PDB entry 6N61 | X-ray diffraction, 3.25 A resolution | chains A and B of the 9 polymer chains in the assembly

== Chain A (and B) ==
Molecule: DNA-directed RNA polymerase subunit alpha
Source organism: Escherichia coli
Notes: EC 2.7.7.6; fragment: N-terminal domain; chain B of this document is another copy of the same molecule, construct and numbering; everything in this record applies to it too
UniProtKB: P0A7Z4 (RPOA_ECOLI); residue numbers follow UniProt; this construct covers 1-234
Sequence (239 residues; row label = number of the first residue in the row):
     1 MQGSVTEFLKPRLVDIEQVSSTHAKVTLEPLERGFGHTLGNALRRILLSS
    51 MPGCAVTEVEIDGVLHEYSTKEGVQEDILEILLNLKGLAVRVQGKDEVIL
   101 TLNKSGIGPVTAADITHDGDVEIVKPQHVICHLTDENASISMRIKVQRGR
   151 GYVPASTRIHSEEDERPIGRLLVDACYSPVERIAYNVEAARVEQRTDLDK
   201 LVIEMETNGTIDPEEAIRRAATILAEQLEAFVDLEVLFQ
Unresolved in the structure: 1-7, 236-239 (chain B: 1-5, 159-170, 235-239)
Sequence notes: expression tag (235-239)
UniProt features mapped onto this chain:
  - region: Glu162 to Glu165 (Required for interaction with Crp at class II promoters)
  - mutagenesis: Arg45 (R45C: In rpoA112; temperature-sensitive, blocks RNA polymerase assembly), Glu162 to Glu165 (5-fold decrease in CRP-class II promoter-dependent transcription), Glu165 (E165K: 5-fold decrease in CRP-class II promoter-dependent transcription), Arg191 (R191C: In rpoA101; temperature-sensitive)

== Chain A / chain B interface ==
Contacting residue pairs - 44 pairs, chain A then chain B:
  Leu9(A) - Gln227(B)
  Lys10(A) - Glu226(B)
  Lys10(A) - Glu229(B)  salt bridge
  Pro11(A) - Gln227(B)
  Pro11(A) - Ala230(B)
  Leu13(A) - Phe231(B)  hydrophobic
  Leu28(A) - Phe231(B)  hydrophobic
  Arg33(A) - Arg150(B)
  Gly34(A) - Arg45(B)  hydrogen bond (backbone-side chain)
  Phe35(A) - Ser50(B)
  Phe35(A) - Gln227(B)
  His37(A) - Arg45(B)
  Thr38(A) - Ala42(B)
  Thr38(A) - Arg45(B)  hydrogen bond
  Asn41(A) - Asn41(B)
  Ala42(A) - Thr38(B)
  Arg45(A) - Gly34(B)  hydrogen bond (side chain-backbone)
  Arg45(A) - Thr38(B)
  Ile46(A) - Phe35(B)  hydrophobic
  Ser49(A) - Phe35(B)
  Ser50(A) - Phe8(B)
  Ser50(A) - Phe35(B)
  Arg150(A) - Thr6(B)  hydrogen bond
  Arg150(A) - Glu7(B)
  Arg150(A) - Phe8(B)
  Arg150(A) - Glu32(B)  salt bridge
  Arg218(A) - Ala230(B)
  Arg218(A) - Phe231(B)
  Arg218(A) - Val232(B)
  Ala221(A) - Phe231(B)  hydrophobic
  Thr222(A) - Val232(B)
  Ile223(A) - Phe8(B)  hydrophobic
  Ile223(A) - Phe35(B)  hydrophobic
  Glu226(A) - Lys10(B)  salt bridge
  Gln227(A) - Leu9(B)
  Gln227(A) - Pro11(B)
  Gln227(A) - Leu31(B)
  Gln227(A) - Phe35(B)
  Gln227(A) - Leu39(B)
  Leu228(A) - Leu39(B)  hydrophobic
  Glu229(A) - Lys10(B)
  Phe231(A) - Arg218(B)
  Phe231(A) - Ala221(B)  hydrophobic
  Glu235(A) - Glu229(B)
Other interface residues (no listed pair), chain A (37 interface residues in all): Phe8, Arg12, Glu32, Leu39, Pro52, Ile217, Arg219, Leu224, Ala225, Ala230
Other interface residues (no listed pair), chain B (32 interface residues in all): Leu13, Leu28, His37, Ile46, Leu224, Leu228, Asp233

== In short ==
Chain A and chain B form an interface of 37 and 32 residues respectively; the contacts include 4 hydrogen
bonds and 3 salt bridges. Polar pairs include Lys10(A)-Glu229(B), Arg150(A)-Glu32(B) and Glu226(A)-Lys10(B).
Curated annotation (UniProt) lists 6 mutagenesis sites on chain A.
Chain A and chain B are both DNA-directed RNA polymerase subunit alpha (Escherichia coli); the structure,
Escherichia coli RNA polymerase sigma70-holoenzyme bound to upstream fork promoter DNA and Capistruin, was
determined by X-ray diffraction (same publication as 6N60 and 6N62).
